7FEP - chains F and J of the 28 polymer chains in the assembly; structure by electron microscopy, 3.10 A resolution.

== Chain F (and J) ==
Name: ATP-dependent Clp protease proteolytic subunit
From: Bacillus subtilis
Notes: EC 3.4.21.92; chain J of this document is another copy of the same molecule, construct and numbering; everything in this record applies to it too
UniProtKB: P80244 (CLPP_BACSU); residues 1-196 here correspond to UniProt positions 2-197 (UniProt number = residue number + 1)
Amino-acid sequence (202 residues; row label = number of the first residue in the row):
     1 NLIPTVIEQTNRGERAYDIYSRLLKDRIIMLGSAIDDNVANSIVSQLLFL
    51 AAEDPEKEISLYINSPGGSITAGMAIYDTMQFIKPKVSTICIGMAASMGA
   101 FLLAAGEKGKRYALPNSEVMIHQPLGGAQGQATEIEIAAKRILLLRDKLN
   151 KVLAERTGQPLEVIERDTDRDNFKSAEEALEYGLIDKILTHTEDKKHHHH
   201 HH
Unresolved in the structure: 1, 191-202
Differences from the reference sequence: expression tag (197-202)
Reported in the primary citation:
  - catalytic residues: Ser97, His122, Asp171

== Chain F / chain J interface ==
Pairs across the interface - 20 pairs, chain F then chain J:
  Gln123(F) - Gln131(J)
  Gln123(F) - Thr133(J)  hydrogen bond
  Pro124(F) - Gln131(J)
  Pro124(F) - Ala132(J)  hydrogen bond (backbone-backbone)
  Leu125(F) - Gly130(J)
  Leu125(F) - Gln131(J)
  Gly126(F) - Gly130(J)  hydrogen bond (backbone-backbone)
  Gly127(F) - Ala128(J)
  Ala128(F) - Gly127(J)
  Ala128(F) - Ala128(J)  hydrogen bond (backbone-backbone)
  Gly130(F) - Leu125(J)
  Gly130(F) - Gly126(J)  hydrogen bond (backbone-backbone)
  Gln131(F) - Gln123(J)
  Gln131(F) - Pro124(J)
  Ala132(F) - Pro124(J)  hydrogen bond (backbone-backbone)
  Ala132(F) - Leu143(J)
  Thr133(F) - Gln123(J)  hydrogen bond
  Ile135(F) - Ala139(J)  hydrophobic
  Ala139(F) - Ile135(J)  hydrophobic
  Leu143(F) - Ala132(J)
Also at the interface, not in a pair above, chain F (17 interface residues in all): Gln129, Glu136, Ile142, Asp169
Also at the interface, not in a pair above, chain J (17 interface residues in all): Gln129, Glu136, Ile142, Asp169

== In short ==
The chain F/chain J interface involves 17 residues from each chain, with 7 hydrogen bonds. Polar pairs include
Gln123(F)-Thr133(J), Pro124(F)-Ala132(J) and Gly126(F)-Gly130(J). From the paper: catalytic residues Ser97(F),
His122(F) and Asp171(F).
Both chains are ATP-dependent Clp protease proteolytic subunit (Bacillus subtilis). Entry 7FEP (Cryo-EM
structure of BsClpP-ADEP1 complex at pH 6.5) was determined by electron microscopy together with 7FEQ, 7FER,
7FES, 7P80 and 7P81 from the same study.
